PDB entry 6N47 | X-ray diffraction, 2.60 A resolution | chains A and F of the 6 polymer chains in the assembly

Chain A:
Protein: Tubulin alpha-1B chain
From: Sus scrofa
UniProtKB: Q2XVP4 (TBA1B_PIG); residue numbers follow UniProt; this construct covers 1-450
Amino-acid sequence (450 residues; numbered 1 to 450; the number before each row is that of its first residue):
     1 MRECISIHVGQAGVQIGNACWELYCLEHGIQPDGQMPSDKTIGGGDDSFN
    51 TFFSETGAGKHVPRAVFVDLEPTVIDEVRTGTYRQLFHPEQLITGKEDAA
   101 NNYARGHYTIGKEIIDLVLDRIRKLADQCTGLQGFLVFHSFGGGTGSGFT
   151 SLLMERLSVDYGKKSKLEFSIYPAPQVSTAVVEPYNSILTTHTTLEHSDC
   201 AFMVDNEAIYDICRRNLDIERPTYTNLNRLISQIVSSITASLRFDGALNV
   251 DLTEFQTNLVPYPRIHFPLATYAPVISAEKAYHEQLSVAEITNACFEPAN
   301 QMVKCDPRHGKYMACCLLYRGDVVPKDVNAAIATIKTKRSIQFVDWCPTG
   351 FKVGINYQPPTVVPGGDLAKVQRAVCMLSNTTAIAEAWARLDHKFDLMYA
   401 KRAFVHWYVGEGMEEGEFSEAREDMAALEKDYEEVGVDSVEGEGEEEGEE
Not modelled in the structure: 438-450
Ion coordination: Ca2+: Asp39, Thr41, Gly44, Glu55
Residues lining bound ligands:
  - GTP (guanosine-5'-triphosphate): Gly10, Gln11, Ala12, Gln15, Ile16, Asp69, Asp98, Ala99, Ala100, Asn101, Ser140, Gly142, Gly143, Gly144, Thr145, Gly146, Ile171, Pro173, Val177, Ser178, Thr179, Glu183, Asn206, Tyr224, Leu227, Asn228, Ile231
  - KB4 (4-(2-chloropyrido[3,2-d]pyrimidin-4-yl)-7-methoxy-3,4-dihydroquinoxalin-2(1H)-one): Asn101, Thr179, Val181
Curated features (UniProtKB/Swiss-Prot):
  - motif: Met1 to Cys4 (MREC motif)
  - active site: Glu254
  - binding site (GTP): Gly10, Gln11, Ala12, Gln15, Glu71, Ala99, Ser140, Gly143, Gly144, Thr145, Gly146, Thr179, Glu183, Asn206, Tyr224, Asn228, Leu252
  - binding site (Mg(2+)): Glu71
  - modified residue: Lys40 (N6,N6,N6-trimethyllysine), Ser48 (Phosphoserine), Ser232 (Phosphoserine), Tyr282 (3'-nitrotyrosine), Arg339 (Omega-N-methylarginine), Ser439 (Phosphoserine), Glu443 (5-glutamyl polyglutamate), Glu445 (5-glutamyl polyglutamate)
  - cross-link (Glycyl lysine isopeptide (Lys-Gly)): Lys326 (interchain with G-Cter in ubiquitin), Lys370 (interchain with G-Cter in ubiquitin)

Chain F:
Protein: Uncharacterized protein
From: Gallus gallus
UniProtKB: E1BQ43 (E1BQ43_CHICK); numbering as in UniProt (aligned over 1-378)
Amino-acid sequence (384 residues; row label = number of the first residue in the row):
     1 MYTFVVRDENSSVYAEVSRLLLATGQWKRLRKDNPRFNLMLGERNRLPFG
    51 RLGHEPGLVQLVNYYRGADKLCRKASLVKLIKTSPELSESCTWFPESYVI
   101 YPTNLKTPVAPAQNGIRHLINNTRTDEREVFLAAYNRRREGREGNVWIAK
   151 SSAGAKGEGILISSEASELLDFIDEQGQVHVIQKYLEKPLLLEPGHRKFD
   201 IRSWVLVDHLYNIYLYREGVLRTSSEPYNSANFQDKTCHLTNHCIQKEYS
   251 KNYGRYEEGNEMFFEEFNQYLMDALNTTLENSILLQIKHIIRSCLMCIEP
   301 AISTKHLHYQSFQLFGFDFMVDEELKVWLIEVNGAPACAQKLYAELCQGI
   351 VDVAISSVFPLADTGQKTSQPTSIFIKLHHHHHH
Not modelled in the structure: 104-124, 153-156, 363-371
Sequence notes: expression tag (379-384)
Residues lining bound ligands: AMP-PCP (ACP; phosphomethylphosphonic acid adenylate ester): Lys74, Pro95, Ile148, Lys150, Gln183, Lys184, Tyr185, Leu186, Lys198, Asp200, Arg202, Arg222, His239, Leu240, Thr241, Asn242, Asp318, Met320, Ile330, Glu331, Asn333

How chain A and chain F interact:
Residue-residue contacts (23; chain A residue first):
  Gln176(A) - Pro56(F)
  Glu207(A) - His54(F)  salt bridge
  Glu297(A) - His306(F)
  Lys304(A) - His54(F)
  Lys304(A) - His308(F)
  Asp306(A) - Arg66(F)
  Asp306(A) - Leu307(F)
  Arg308(A) - Pro300(F)  hydrogen bond (side chain-backbone)
  Arg308(A) - Ala301(F)  hydrogen bond (side chain-backbone)
  Arg308(A) - Ile302(F)
  Arg308(A) - Ser303(F)  hydrogen bond (side chain-backbone)
  Arg308(A) - Leu307(F)
  His309(A) - Arg66(F)  hydrogen bond (side chain-backbone)
  His309(A) - Gly67(F)
  His309(A) - Ala301(F)  hydrogen bond (side chain-backbone)
  Lys338(A) - Pro300(F)
  Ser340(A) - Ala301(F)
  Glu386(A) - Gly50(F)
  Glu386(A) - Arg66(F)  salt bridge
  Arg390(A) - Gly50(F)
  Arg390(A) - His54(F)
  His393(A) - Arg51(F)
  Glu433(A) - Arg46(F)  salt bridge
Also at the interface, not in a pair above, chain A (16 interface residues in all): Pro298, Ala299, Cys305

Summary:
16 residues of chain A and 14 residues of chain F are in contact, with 5 hydrogen bonds and 3 salt bridges.
Polar contacts include Glu207(A)-His54(F), Glu386(A)-Arg66(F) and Glu433(A)-Arg46(F). Bound to chain A: GTP
and compound KB4. Ligands of chain F: AMP-PCP.
Here chain A is Tubulin alpha-1B chain (Sus scrofa) and chain F is Uncharacterized protein (Gallus gallus).
Entry 6N47 (The structure of SB-2-204-tubulin complex) was determined by X-ray diffraction.
